2UXM - chains H and L of the 3 polymer chains in the assembly; structure by X-ray diffraction, 2.70 A resolution.

== Chain H ==
Molecule: Reaction center protein H chain
Source organism: Rhodobacter sphaeroides
UniProt: P0C0Y7 (RCEH_RHOSH); residue numbers follow UniProt; this construct covers 1-260
Sequence (260 residues; row label = number of the first residue in the row):
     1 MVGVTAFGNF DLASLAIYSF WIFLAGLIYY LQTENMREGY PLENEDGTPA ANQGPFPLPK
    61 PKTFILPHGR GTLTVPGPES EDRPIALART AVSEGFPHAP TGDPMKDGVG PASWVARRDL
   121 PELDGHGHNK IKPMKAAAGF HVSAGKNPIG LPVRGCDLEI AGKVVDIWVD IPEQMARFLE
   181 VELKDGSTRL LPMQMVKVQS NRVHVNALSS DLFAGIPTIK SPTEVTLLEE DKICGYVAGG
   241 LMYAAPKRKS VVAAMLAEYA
Not modelled in the structure: 1-10, 252-260

== Chain L ==
Molecule: Reaction center protein L chain
Source organism: Rhodobacter sphaeroides
UniProt: P0C0Y8 (RCEL_RHOSH); residue numbers follow UniProt; this construct covers 1-281
Sequence (281 residues; numbered 1 to 281; the number before each row is that of its first residue):
     1 ALLSFERKYR VPGGTLVGGN LFDFWVGPFY VGFFGVATFF FAALGIILIA WSAVLQGTWN
    61 PQLISVYPPA LEYGLGGAPL AKGGLWQIIT ICATGAFVSW ALREVEICRK LGIGYHIPFA
   121 FAFAILAYLT LVLFRPVMMG AWGYAFPYGI WTHLDWVSNT GYTYGNFHYN PAHMIAISFF
   181 FTNALALALH GALVLSAANP EKGKEMRTPD HEDTFFRDLV GYSIGTLGIH RLGLLLSLSA
   241 VFFSALCMII TGTIWFDQWV DWWQWWVKLP WWANIPGGIN G
Bound ions: Fe ion: His190, His230 (shared with 3 residues of chain M)
Ligand contacts:
  - bacteriochlorophyll a (BCL), molecule 1: Ile46, Ile49, Tyr128, Leu131, Phe146, Ile150, His153, Leu154, Trp156, Val157
  - bacteriochlorophyll a (BCL), molecule 2: Phe97, Phe121, Ala124, Ile125, Ala127, Tyr128, Leu131, Trp156, Val157, Ser158, Thr160, Gly161, Tyr162, Asn166, Phe167, His168, His173, Ala176, Ile177, Phe180, Phe181, Val241, Ser244, Ala245, Cys247, Met248
  - bacteriochlorophyll a (BCL), molecule 3: Val157, Tyr162, His168, Phe181
  - bacteriochlorophyll a (BCL), molecule 4: His168, Met174, Ile177, Ser178, Phe181, Thr182, Leu185
  - bacteriopheophytin a (BPH), molecule 1: Thr38, Phe41, Ala42, Gly45, Ile49, Ile89, Cys92, Ala93, Ala96, Phe97, Trp100, Glu104, Ile117, Ala120, Phe121, Phe123, Ala124, Tyr128, Phe146, Tyr148, Gly149, Ile150, His153, Phe180, Ser237, Leu238, Val241
  - bacteriopheophytin a (BPH), molecule 2: Phe181, Ala184, Leu185, Ala188, Leu189, Phe216, Leu219, Val220
  - heptane-1,2,3-triol (HTO): Gln87, Thr90, Ile91, Thr94, Val132, Leu133, Trp142
  - ubiquinone-10 (U10): Phe29, Tyr30, Val31, Gly35, Trp100, Arg103
  - ubiquinone-2 (UQ2): Leu185, Ala186, Leu189, His190, Leu193, Val194, Glu212, Asp213, Phe216, Tyr222, Ser223, Ile224, Gly225, Thr226, Ile229, Leu232

== Interface between chain H and chain L ==
Contacting residue pairs (70):
  Gly39(H) - Leu3(L)
  Gly39(H) - Ser4(L)  hydrogen bond (backbone-backbone)
  Gly39(H) - Phe5(L)
  Tyr40(H) - Leu3(L)  hydrophobic
  Leu42(H) - Ala1(L)
  Leu42(H) - Leu2(L)
  Leu42(H) - Leu3(L)  hydrophobic
  Glu43(H) - Ala1(L)  hydrogen bond (backbone-backbone)
  Glu43(H) - Leu2(L)  hydrogen bond (backbone-backbone)
  Glu43(H) - Ser4(L)
  Glu45(H) - Arg7(L)  hydrogen bond (backbone-side chain)
  Ala50(H) - Ala1(L)
  Lys62(H) - Asn199(L)  hydrogen bond
  Phe64(H) - Ala198(L)
  Phe64(H) - Met206(L)  hydrophobic
  Ile65(H) - Gly203(L)
  Ile65(H) - Lys204(L)
  Ile65(H) - Glu205(L)
  Ile65(H) - Met206(L)  hydrogen bond (backbone-backbone)
  Leu66(H) - Glu205(L)
  Leu66(H) - Met206(L)  hydrophobic
  Pro67(H) - Glu205(L)
  Pro67(H) - Met206(L)
  His68(H) - Glu205(L)
  Glu79(H) - Ser4(L)  hydrogen bond
  Glu81(H) - Ser4(L)
  Glu81(H) - Phe5(L)
  Glu81(H) - Lys8(L)  salt bridge
  Arg83(H) - Lys8(L)
  Leu87(H) - Arg7(L)
  Leu87(H) - Lys8(L)
  Leu87(H) - Val11(L)  hydrophobic
  Ala88(H) - Arg7(L)
  Arg89(H) - Arg7(L)
  Gly95(H) - Phe24(L)
  Gly95(H) - Trp25(L)  hydrogen bond (backbone-backbone)
  Phe96(H) - Phe24(L)  hydrophobic
  Pro97(H) - Arg10(L)
  Pro97(H) - Val11(L)
  Pro97(H) - Pro12(L)
  Pro97(H) - Asp23(L)
  Pro97(H) - Trp25(L)
  His98(H) - Arg7(L)
  His98(H) - Arg10(L)  hydrogen bond (backbone-backbone)
  His98(H) - Val11(L)
  His98(H) - Pro12(L)
  Val109(H) - Lys8(L)
  Gly110(H) - Lys8(L)  hydrogen bond (backbone-backbone)
  Gly110(H) - Tyr9(L)
  Gly110(H) - Val11(L)
  Pro111(H) - Val11(L)
  Pro111(H) - Lys110(L)
  Pro111(H) - Leu111(L)
  Pro111(H) - Gly112(L)
  Ser113(H) - Lys8(L)
  Ser113(H) - Tyr9(L)
  Trp114(H) - Lys8(L)
  Asp124(H) - Asp210(L)
  Gly125(H) - Thr208(L)
  Gly125(H) - Asp210(L)  hydrogen bond (backbone-side chain)
  Pro172(H) - Asp210(L)
  Glu173(H) - Pro209(L)
  Glu173(H) - Thr226(L)  hydrogen bond
  Met175(H) - Leu227(L)  hydrophobic
  Ala238(H) - Gly112(L)
  Met242(H) - Pro12(L)
  Met242(H) - Gly13(L)
  Met242(H) - Arg109(L)
  Met242(H) - Lys110(L)
  Tyr243(H) - Val11(L)
Interface residues without a listed pair, chain H (42 interface residues in all): Gly69, Ile85, Glu94, Ala99, Pro100, Val115, Lys130
Interface residues without a listed pair, chain L (32 interface residues in all): Gly14, Asp213

== Summary ==
Chain H and chain L form an interface of 42 and 32 residues respectively, with 12 hydrogen bonds and 1 salt
bridge. Among the polar pairs are Glu81(H)-Lys8(L), Glu45(H)-Arg7(L) and Lys62(H)-Asn199(L).
Chain H is Reaction center protein H chain and chain L is Reaction center protein L chain, both from
Rhodobacter sphaeroides; the structure, X-ray high resolution structure of the photosynthetic reaction center
from Rb. sphaeroides at pH 10 in ..., was determined by X-ray diffraction (same publication as 2J8C, 2J8D,
2UWS, 2UWT, 2UWU, 2UWV and 7 further entries).
